Entry 7PT7 (electron microscopy, 3.80 A resolution); this record covers chains D and G of the 15 polymer chains in the assembly.

[Chain D]
Molecule: DNA replication licensing factor MCM4
Source organism: Saccharomyces cerevisiae (strain ATCC 204508 / S288c)
Notes: EC 3.6.4.12
UniProt: P30665 (MCM4_YEAST); residue numbers follow UniProt; this construct covers 1-933
Chain sequence (933 residues; row label = number of the first residue in the row):
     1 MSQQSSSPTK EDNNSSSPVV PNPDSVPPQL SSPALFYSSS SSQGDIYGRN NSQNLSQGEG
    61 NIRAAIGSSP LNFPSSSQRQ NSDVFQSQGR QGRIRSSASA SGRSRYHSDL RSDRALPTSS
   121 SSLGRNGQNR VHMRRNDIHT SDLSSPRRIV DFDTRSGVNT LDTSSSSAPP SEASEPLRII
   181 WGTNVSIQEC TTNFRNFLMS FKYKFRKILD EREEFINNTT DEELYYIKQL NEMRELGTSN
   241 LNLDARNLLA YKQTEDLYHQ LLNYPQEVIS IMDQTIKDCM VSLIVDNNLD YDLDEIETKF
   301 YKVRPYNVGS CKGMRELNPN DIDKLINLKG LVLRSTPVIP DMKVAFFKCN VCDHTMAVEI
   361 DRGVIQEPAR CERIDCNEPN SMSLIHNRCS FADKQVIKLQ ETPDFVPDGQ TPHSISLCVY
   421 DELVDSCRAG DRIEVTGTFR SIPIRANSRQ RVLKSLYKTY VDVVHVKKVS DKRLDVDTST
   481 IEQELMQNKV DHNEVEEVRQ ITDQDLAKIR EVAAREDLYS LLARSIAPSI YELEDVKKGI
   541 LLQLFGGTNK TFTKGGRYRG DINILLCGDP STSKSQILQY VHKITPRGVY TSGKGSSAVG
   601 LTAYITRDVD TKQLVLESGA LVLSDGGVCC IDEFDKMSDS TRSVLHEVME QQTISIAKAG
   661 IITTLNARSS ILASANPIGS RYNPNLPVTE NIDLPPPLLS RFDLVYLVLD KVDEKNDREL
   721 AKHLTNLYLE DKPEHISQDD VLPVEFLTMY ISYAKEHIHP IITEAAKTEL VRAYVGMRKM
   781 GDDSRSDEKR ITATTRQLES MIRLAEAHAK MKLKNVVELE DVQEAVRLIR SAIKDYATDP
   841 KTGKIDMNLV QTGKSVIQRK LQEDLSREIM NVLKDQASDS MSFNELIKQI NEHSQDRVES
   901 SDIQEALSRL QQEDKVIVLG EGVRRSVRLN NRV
Unresolved in the structure: 1-176, 780-788, 854-933
Bound ions: Zn2+: Cys349, Cys352, Cys371, Cys376; Mg2+: Ser575 (together with ADP)
Residues lining bound ligands:
  - ADP (adenosine-5'-diphosphate): Glu650, Arg701, Thr795, Arg796, Glu799
  - ADP / beryllium trifluoride: Ser529, Ile530, Tyr531, Leu533, Asp569, Pro570, Ser571, Thr572, Ser573, Lys574, Ser575, Gln576, Glu633, Asn676, Leu720
Curated features (UniProtKB/Swiss-Prot):
  - motif: Ser700 to Asp703 (Arginine finger)
  - binding site (ATP): Gly568 to Ser575
  - modified residue (Phosphoserine): Ser52, Ser56, Ser69
  - mutagenesis: Lys574 (K574A: Loss of MCM2-7 complex helicase activity)
From the paper describing this entry:
  - post-translational modification sites: Ser144 (from molecular simulation)

[Chain G]
Molecule: DNA replication licensing factor MCM7
Source organism: Saccharomyces cerevisiae (strain ATCC 204508 / S288c)
Notes: EC 3.6.4.12
UniProt: P38132 (MCM7_YEAST); residue numbers follow UniProt; this construct covers 1-845
Chain sequence (845 residues; each row starts with the number of its first residue):
     1 MSAALPSIQL PVDYNNLFNE ITDFLVTFKQ DTLSSDATRN ENEDENLDAE NIEQHLLEKG
    61 PKYMAMLQKV ANRELNSVII DLDDILQYQN EKFLQGTQAD DLVSAIQQNA NHFTELFCRA
   121 IDNNMPLPTK EIDYKDDVLD VILNQRRLRN ERMLSDRTNE IRSENLMDTT MDPPSSMNDA
   181 LREVVEDETE LFPPNLTRRY FLYFKPLSQN CARRYRKKAI SSKPLSVRQI KGDFLGQLIT
   241 VRGIITRVSD VKPAVEVIAY TCDQCGYEVF QEVNSRTFTP LSECTSEECS QNQTKGQLFM
   301 STRASKFSAF QECKIQELSQ QVPVGHIPRS LNIHVNGTLV RSLSPGDIVD VTGIFLPAPY
   361 TGFKALKAGL LTETYLEAQF VRQHKKKFAS FSLTSDVEER VMELITSGDV YNRLAKSIAP
   421 EIYGNLDVKK ALLLLLVGGV DKRVGDGMKI RGDINVCLMG DPGVAKSQLL KAICKISPRG
   481 VYTTGKGSSG VGLTAAVMKD PVTDEMILEG GALVLADNGI CCIDEFDKMD ESDRTAIHEV
   541 MEQQTISISK AGINTTLNAR TSILAAANPL YGRYNPRLSP LDNINLPAAL LSRFDILFLM
   601 LDIPSRDDDE KLAEHVTYVH MHNKQPDLDF TPVEPSKMRE YIAYAKTKRP VMSEAVNDYV
   661 VQAYIRLRQD SKREMDSKFS FGQATPRTLL GIIRLSQALA KLRLADMVDI DDVEEALRLV
   721 RVSKESLYQE TNKSKEDESP TTKIFTIIKK MLQETGKNTL SYENIVKTVR LRGFTMLQLS
   781 NCIQEYSYLN VWHLINEGNT LKFVDDGTMD TDQEDSLVST PKLAPQTTAS ANVSAQDSDI
   841 DLQDA
Unresolved in the structure: 1, 32-58, 167-176, 213-219, 729-845
Bound ions: Zn2+: Cys262, Cys265, Cys284, Cys289; Mg2+: Ser467 (together with ADP)
Residues lining bound ligands:
  - ADP / beryllium trifluoride, molecule 1: Glu421, Ile422, Tyr423, Asn425, Asp461, Pro462, Gly463, Val464, Ala465, Lys466, Ser467, Gln468, Glu525, Asn568, Leu612, Val616
  - ADP / beryllium trifluoride, molecule 2: Met448, Ile450, Glu542, Ala589, Arg593, Pro686, Arg687, Leu690
Curated features (UniProtKB/Swiss-Prot):
  - motif: Ser592 to Asp595 (Arginine finger)
  - binding site (ATP): Tyr423, Gly463, Ala465, Lys466, Ser467, Asn568, Arg593, Arg687
  - modified residue: Thr811 (Phosphothreonine), Ser819 (Phosphoserine), Ser838 (Phosphoserine)
  - mutagenesis: Lys466 (K466A: Loss of MCM2-7 complex helicase activity)

[Chain D / chain G interface]
Contacting residue pairs - 156 pairs, chain D then chain G:
  Ile180(D) with Gln145(G)
  Trp181(D) with Gln145(G); Arg146(G); Glu268(G), hydrogen bond
  Gly182(D) with Ile142(G); Gln145(G), hydrogen bond (backbone-side chain)
  Thr183(D) with Gln145(G), hydrogen bond (backbone-side chain)
  Asn184(D) with Ile132(G); Tyr134(G)
  Asp256(D) with Tyr134(G)
  His259(D) with Tyr134(G); Lys135(G), hydrogen bond
  Gln260(D) with Tyr134(G)
  Asn263(D) with Asp136(G); Arg303(G), hydrogen bond (backbone-side chain)
  Tyr264(D) with Val138(G), hydrophobic; Val141(G); Arg303(G)
  Arg315(D) with Asp250(G), salt bridge; Arg341(G), hydrogen bond (backbone-side chain)
  Glu316(D) with Arg341(G), salt bridge
  Leu317(D) with Arg341(G)
  Asn318(D) with Arg341(G), hydrogen bond
  Pro319(D) with Pro253(G), hydrophobic; Phe307(G), hydrophobic; Ala309(G), hydrophobic
  Asn320(D) with Asp137(G)
  Ile322(D) with Arg303(G), hydrogen bond (backbone-side chain)
  Asp323(D) with Thr302(G), hydrogen bond; Arg303(G), hydrogen bond (backbone-side chain)
  Asp361(D) with Phe299(G)
  Arg362(D) with Asp263(G), salt bridge; Phe299(G)
  Val364(D) with Phe299(G), hydrophobic
  Gln400(D) with Asn554(G); Thr555(G)
  Val406(D) with Asn558(G)
  Pro407(D) with Asp517(G)
  Asp408(D) with Asp517(G); Asn518(G)
  Gly409(D) with Val514(G); Asp517(G), hydrogen bond (backbone-side chain)
  Thr411(D) with Leu508(G), hydrogen bond (side chain-backbone); Val514(G); Leu557(G)
  His413(D) with Asp250(G), salt bridge; Glu505(G), salt bridge
  Ser414(D) with Glu505(G)
  Ser441(D) with Thr302(G)
  Pro443(D) with Met300(G), hydrophobic
  Arg451(D) with Pro280(G); Ser282(G)
  Val452(D) with Thr277(G); Phe278(G)
  Leu453(D) with Thr277(G); Phe278(G), hydrogen bond (backbone-backbone); Pro280(G), hydrophobic; Met300(G), hydrophobic
  Lys454(D) with Arg276(G); Phe278(G); Asp504(G), salt bridge
  Ser455(D) with Pro253(G); Ala254(G); Val255(G), hydrogen bond (backbone-backbone); Ser275(G), hydrogen bond (side chain-backbone); Arg276(G), hydrogen bond (backbone-backbone)
  Leu456(D) with Lys252(G); Pro253(G); Phe310(G), hydrophobic
  Tyr457(D) with Pro253(G), hydrogen bond (backbone-backbone); Val255(G); Ile258(G); Phe307(G), hydrophobic
  Thr459(D) with Lys252(G); Pro253(G)
  Pro528(D) with Asp446(G)
  Ser529(D) with Asp446(G), hydrogen bond (backbone-side chain); Met448(G), hydrogen bond
  Pro570(D) with Ala589(G), hydrophobic; Arg687(G)
  Ser571(D) with Thr685(G); Pro686(G); Arg687(G)
  Ser575(D) with Gln543(G)
  Gln576(D) with Met448(G); Lys449(G)
  Gln579(D) with Gln543(G), hydrogen bond
  Tyr580(D) with Asp446(G); Met448(G)
  Tyr590(D) with Glu539(G); Gln543(G), hydrogen bond; Ser547(G), hydrogen bond (backbone-side chain)
  Thr591(D) with Ser549(G)
  Ser592(D) with Glu539(G), hydrogen bond; Ser547(G)
  Lys594(D) with Thr535(G); Lys550(G)
  Gly595(D) with Ser547(G); Ser549(G), hydrogen bond (backbone-backbone); Lys550(G)
  Ser596(D) with Ser549(G)
  Ser597(D) with Ser549(G), hydrogen bond (backbone-backbone)
  Gly600(D) with Ser549(G); Lys550(G); Asn554(G), hydrogen bond (backbone-side chain)
  Leu601(D) with Ser549(G)
  Tyr604(D) with Gly552(G); Asn554(G), hydrogen bond
  Val609(D) with Asp504(G); Met506(G), hydrophobic
  Ser618(D) with Asn554(G)
  Gly619(D) with Asn554(G)
  Ala620(D) with Ser549(G); Asn554(G)
  Glu633(D) with Arg593(G), salt bridge
  Lys636(D) with Thr535(G); His538(G), hydrogen bond
  Ser680(D) with Pro587(G); Ala588(G), hydrogen bond (side chain-backbone); Ala589(G), hydrogen bond (side chain-backbone)
  Arg681(D) with Ala588(G); Gln683(G), hydrogen bond; Thr685(G)
  Asp710(D) with Arg668(G), salt bridge; Gln683(G)
  Lys711(D) with Arg668(G)
  Val712(D) with Arg668(G); Lys672(G)
  Glu714(D) with Ile665(G); Gln669(G), hydrogen bond
  Asp717(D) with Tyr664(G); Arg668(G), salt bridge
  Arg718(D) with Ile665(G)
  Leu720(D) with Pro686(G), hydrophobic
  Ala721(D) with Val661(G); Tyr664(G), hydrophobic; Leu689(G), hydrophobic
  Lys722(D) with Val661(G)
  Leu724(D) with Leu689(G), hydrophobic; Leu690(G), hydrophobic
  Thr725(D) with Asn657(G); Val661(G)
  Tyr728(D) with Val440(G); Lys442(G); Ile450(G); Val651(G); Met652(G); Ile693(G), hydrophobic; Gln697(G)
  Leu729(D) with Val651(G); Glu654(G); Asn657(G)
  Glu730(D) with Lys442(G), hydrogen bond (backbone-side chain); Val651(G)
  Asp731(D) with Lys442(G); Arg649(G), salt bridge
Interface residues without a listed pair, chain D (96 interface residues in all): Ile179, Lys324, Leu333, Glu367, Pro412, Ala446, Val589, Val599, Arg607, Leu623, Asp632, Asn676, Leu727, Lys732, Pro733, His735
Interface residues without a listed pair, chain G (102 interface residues in all): Arg149, Phe192, Val251, Val273, Thr279, Lys295, Ser308, Val340, Arg443, Val444, Gly445, Arg479, Gly510, Ser532, Ile548, Ala551, Ile553, Thr556, Arg560, Ser592, Val660, Ala684

[Summary]
Chain D and chain G form an interface of 96 and 102 residues respectively; the contacts include 33 hydrogen
bonds and 10 salt bridges. Polar pairs include Arg315(D)-Asp250(G), Glu316(D)-Arg341(G) and
Arg362(D)-Asp263(G). One ADP / beryllium trifluoride molecule is bound between chain D and chain G. The paper
reports a modification site at Ser144(D).
Here chain D is DNA replication licensing factor MCM4 and chain G is DNA replication licensing factor MCM7,
both from Saccharomyces cerevisiae (strain ATCC 204508 / S288c). Entry 7PT7 (Structure of MCM2-7 DH complexed
with Cdc7-Dbf4 in the presence of ADP:BeF3, state I) was determined by electron microscopy together with 7PT6
from the same study.
